4A4B - chains A and B of the 3 polymer chains in the assembly; structure by X-ray diffraction, 2.79 A resolution.

Chain A:
Molecule: E3 ubiquitin-protein ligase cbl
Organism: Homo sapiens
Notes: EC 6.3.2.-; fragment: tkb domain, linker helix region, and ring domain, residues 47-435
UniProtKB: P22681 (CBL_HUMAN); numbering as in UniProt (aligned over 47-435)
Amino-acid sequence (391 residues; row label = number of the first residue in the row):
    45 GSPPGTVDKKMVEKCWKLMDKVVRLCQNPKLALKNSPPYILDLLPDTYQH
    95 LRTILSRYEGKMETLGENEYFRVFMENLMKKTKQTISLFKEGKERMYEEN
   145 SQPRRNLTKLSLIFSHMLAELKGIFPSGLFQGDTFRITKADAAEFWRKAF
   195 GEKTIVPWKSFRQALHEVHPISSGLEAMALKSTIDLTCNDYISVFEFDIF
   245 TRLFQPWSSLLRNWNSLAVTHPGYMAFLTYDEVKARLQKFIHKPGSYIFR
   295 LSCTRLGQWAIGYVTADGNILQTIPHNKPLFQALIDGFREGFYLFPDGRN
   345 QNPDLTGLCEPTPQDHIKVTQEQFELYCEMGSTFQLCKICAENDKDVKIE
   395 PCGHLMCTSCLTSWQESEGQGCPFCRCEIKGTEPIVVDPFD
Disordered / not traced: 45-47
Construct notes: expression tag (45-46); engineered mutation Phe368 (Tyr in P22681)
Modified residues: Tyr371 (o-phosphotyrosine; PTR)
Ion coordination: Ca2+: Asp229, Thr231, Asn233, Tyr235, Glu240; Zn2+ site 1: Cys381, Cys384, Cys401, Cys404; Zn2+ site 2: Cys396, His398, Cys416, Cys419
Curated features (UniProtKB/Swiss-Prot):
  - zinc finger: Cys381 to Arg420 (RING-type)
  - region: Leu352 to Leu380 (Linker)
  - binding site (Ca(2+)): Asp229, Thr231, Asn233, Tyr235, Glu240
  - binding site (4-O-phospho-L-tyrosine): Arg294
  - modified residue: Tyr371 (Phosphotyrosine)
  - natural variant: Lys287 (K287R: Found in patients with acute myeloid leukemia; uncertain significance), Gln365 (Q365QSK: Found in patients with acute myeloid leukemia; uncertain significance), Gln367 (Q367P: In NSLL), Tyr371 (Y371H: Found in patients with acute myeloid leukemia; uncertain significance), Lys382 (K382E: In NSLL), Asp390 (D390Y: In NSLL), Arg420 (R420Q: In NSLL)
  - mutagenesis: Ser80 (S80D: Abolishes interaction with ZAP70), Pro82 (P82A: Abolishes interaction with ZAP70), Asp229 (D229Q: Abolishes interaction with ZAP70), Glu240 (E240S: Abolishes interaction with ZAP70), Arg294 (R294K: Abolishes interaction with ZAP70), Gly306 (G306E: Abolishes interaction with ZAP70 and EPHB1, but does not affect interaction with SLA. Reduces ubiquitination and therefore proteasomal degradation of SPRED2), Tyr371 (Y371F: Strongly reduces tyrosine phosphorylation by INSR; when associated with F-700 and F-774), Cys381 (C381A: Loss of ubiquitin ligase activity)
What the authors report for this chain:
  - post-translational modification sites: Tyr371
  - mutagenesis - Y368F/K389A, Y368F/V431A: decreased binding to Ubiquitin-conjugating enzyme E2 D2
  - mutagenesis - Y368F/K389A, Y368F/V431A: decreased catalytic activity with Ubiquitin-conjugating enzyme E2 D2
  - mutagenesis - M222E (4-fold): increased binding to UbcH5B
  - mutagenesis - M222E (2.5-fold): increased catalytic activity
  - mutagenesis - M222F: unchanged catalytic activity
  - mutagenesis - M222F, Y368F/K389A, Y368F/V431A: decreased binding to UbcH5B
  - mutagenesis - Y368F/K389A, Y368F/V431A: decreased catalytic activity on UbcH5B
  - mutagenesis - K389A, V431A: decreased catalytic activity on EGFR

Chain B:
Molecule: Tyrosine-protein kinase zap-70
Notes: EC 2.7.10.2; fragment: zap-70 peptide, residues 286-297
UniProtKB: P43403 (ZAP70_HUMAN); residues 1-12 here correspond to UniProt positions 286-297 (UniProt number = residue number + 285)
Amino-acid sequence (12 residues; each row starts with the number of its first residue):
     1 TLNSDGYTPEPA
Disordered / not traced: 1-3
Modified residues: Tyr7 (o-phosphotyrosine; PTR)
Curated features (UniProtKB/Swiss-Prot):
  - modified residue: Ser4 (Phosphoserine), Tyr7 (Phosphotyrosine)

Chain A / chain B interface:
Residue-residue contacts (23; chain A residue first):
  Tyr274(A) - Gly6(B)  hydrogen bond (side chain-backbone)
  Tyr274(A) - Tyr7(B)
  Arg294(A) - Tyr7(B)
  Ser296(A) - Tyr7(B)
  Cys297(A) - Tyr7(B)
  Thr298(A) - Tyr7(B)
  Arg299(A) - Asp5(B)  salt bridge
  Arg299(A) - Tyr7(B)
  Tyr307(A) - Pro11(B)
  Leu315(A) - Thr8(B)
  Gln316(A) - Gly6(B)
  Gln316(A) - Tyr7(B)
  Gln316(A) - Thr8(B)  hydrogen bond (backbone-backbone)
  Thr317(A) - Thr8(B)  hydrogen bond (side chain-backbone)
  Thr317(A) - Pro9(B)
  Thr317(A) - Glu10(B)  hydrogen bond (side chain-backbone)
  Thr317(A) - Pro11(B)
  Pro319(A) - Glu10(B)
  Glu334(A) - Pro11(B)
  Glu334(A) - Ala12(B)
  Phe336(A) - Pro11(B)  hydrophobic
  Phe336(A) - Ala12(B)
  Tyr337(A) - Pro11(B)
Other interface residues (no listed pair), chain A (19 interface residues in all): Pro81, Ala304, Ile318, His320, Lys322

Overview:
19 residues of chain A face 8 of chain B across their interface; the contacts include 4 hydrogen bonds and 1
salt bridge. Polar contacts include Arg299(A)-Asp5(B), Tyr274(A)-Gly6(B) and Thr317(A)-Thr8(B). The paper
reports that M222F, Y368F/K389A and Y368F/V431A of chain A reduce binding to UbcH5B; a modification site at
Tyr371(A); 6 substitutions were tested in all.
Chain A is E3 ubiquitin-protein ligase cbl (Homo sapiens) and chain B is Tyrosine-protein kinase zap-70; the
structure, Structure of modified phosphoTyr371-c-Cbl-UbcH5B-ZAP-70 complex, was determined by X-ray
diffraction together with 4A49, 4A4C, 2Y1M and 2Y1N from the same study.
